PDB entry 9IQT | electron microscopy, 2.90 A resolution | chains B and C of the 5 polymer chains in the assembly

Chain B:
Protein: Guanine nucleotide-binding protein G(I)/G(S)/G(T) subunit beta-1
From: Homo sapiens
UniProt: P62873 (GBB1_HUMAN); residues 2-340 here = UniProt positions 2-340
Sequence (340 residues; each row starts with the number of its first residue):
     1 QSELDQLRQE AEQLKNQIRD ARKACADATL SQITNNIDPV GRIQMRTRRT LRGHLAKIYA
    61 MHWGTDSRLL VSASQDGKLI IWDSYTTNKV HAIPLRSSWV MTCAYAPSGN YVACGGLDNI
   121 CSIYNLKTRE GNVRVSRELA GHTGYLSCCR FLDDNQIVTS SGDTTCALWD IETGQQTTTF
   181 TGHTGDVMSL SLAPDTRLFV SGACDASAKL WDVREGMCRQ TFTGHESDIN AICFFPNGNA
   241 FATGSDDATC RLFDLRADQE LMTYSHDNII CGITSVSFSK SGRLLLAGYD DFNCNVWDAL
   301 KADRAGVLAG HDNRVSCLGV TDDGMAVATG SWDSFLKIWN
Differences from the reference sequence: expression tag (1)
Curated features (UniProtKB/Swiss-Prot):
  - modified residue: S2 (N-acetylserine), H266 (Phosphohistidine)

Chain C:
Protein: Guanine nucleotide-binding protein G(I)/G(S)/G(O) subunit gamma-2
From: Homo sapiens
UniProt: P59768 (GBG2_HUMAN); numbering as in UniProt (aligned over 6-66)
Sequence (61 residues; numbered 6 to 66; the number before each row is that of its first residue):
     6 TASIAQARKL VEQLKMEANI DRIKVSKAAA DLMAYCEAHA KEDPLLTPVP ASENPFREKK
    66 F

How chain B and chain C interact:
Residue-residue contacts - 108 pairs, chain B then chain C:
  Q1(B) - T6(C)
  E3(B) - I9(C)
  L4(B) - I9(C)  hydrophobic
  L7(B) - I9(C)  hydrophobic
  L7(B) - A12(C)
  L7(B) - R13(C)
  L7(B) - V16(C)
  E10(B) - V16(C)
  E10(B) - K20(C)
  A11(B) - V16(C)  hydrophobic
  A11(B) - L19(C)
  L14(B) - V16(C)
  L14(B) - L19(C)
  L14(B) - K20(C)
  K15(B) - L19(C)
  Q17(B) - A23(C)
  I18(B) - L19(C)
  I18(B) - E22(C)
  I18(B) - A23(C)  hydrophobic
  I18(B) - R27(C)
  A21(B) - R27(C)
  C25(B) - R27(C)
  C25(B) - K29(C)
  C25(B) - V30(C)  hydrogen bond (backbone-backbone)
  A26(B) - V30(C)  hydrophobic
  D27(B) - K29(C)
  D27(B) - V30(C)
  D27(B) - S31(C)
  A28(B) - V30(C)
  L30(B) - A34(C)  hydrophobic
  I33(B) - S31(C)
  I33(B) - A34(C)  hydrophobic
  T34(B) - M38(C)
  I37(B) - M38(C)  hydrophobic
  I37(B) - E42(C)
  I43(B) - L50(C)
  I43(B) - L51(C)  hydrophobic
  M45(B) - L50(C)  hydrophobic
  R48(B) - N59(C)
  R48(B) - F61(C)  hydrogen bond (side chain-backbone)
  R48(B) - R62(C)
  R49(B) - F61(C)
  R49(B) - R62(C)  hydrogen bond (side chain-backbone)
  R49(B) - K64(C)
  S84(B) - F61(C)
  Y85(B) - P60(C)
  Y85(B) - F61(C)  hydrophobic
  T86(B) - K64(C)  hydrogen bond (backbone-side chain)
  T87(B) - K64(C)
  M217(B) - M21(C)  hydrophobic
  C218(B) - Q18(C)  hydrogen bond (backbone-side chain)
  C218(B) - M21(C)
  R219(B) - E22(C)
  Q220(B) - I25(C)
  T221(B) - E22(C)
  F235(B) - L37(C)  hydrophobic
  F235(B) - Y40(C)  hydrophobic
  F235(B) - C41(C)  hydrophobic
  P236(B) - Y40(C)  hydrogen bond (backbone-side chain)
  N237(B) - D36(C)
  N237(B) - Y40(C)
  A240(B) - L37(C)  hydrophobic
  L252(B) - L37(C)  hydrophobic
  D254(B) - A33(C)
  D254(B) - L37(C)
  R256(B) - R27(C)
  R256(B) - I28(C)  hydrogen bond (backbone-backbone)
  R256(B) - D36(C)  salt bridge
  A257(B) - R27(C)
  A257(B) - I28(C)
  D258(B) - E22(C)
  D258(B) - I25(C)
  D258(B) - R27(C)  salt bridge
  Q259(B) - V30(C)
  L261(B) - V30(C)  hydrophobic
  L261(B) - L37(C)  hydrophobic
  S279(B) - D48(C)  hydrogen bond
  S279(B) - L50(C)
  K280(B) - Y40(C)
  K280(B) - E47(C)
  K280(B) - D48(C)
  S281(B) - Y40(C)
  S281(B) - C41(C)
  S281(B) - H44(C)  hydrogen bond (side chain-backbone)
  S281(B) - A45(C)
  S281(B) - E47(C)
  S281(B) - D48(C)  hydrogen bond
  G282(B) - C41(C)
  R283(B) - C41(C)
  R283(B) - L51(C)
  L284(B) - L50(C)  hydrophobic
  L300(B) - M38(C)  hydrophobic
  L300(B) - C41(C)  hydrophobic
  V320(B) - L50(C)  hydrophobic
  D323(B) - P49(C)
  G324(B) - P49(C)
  G324(B) - L50(C)
  M325(B) - P49(C)  hydrophobic
  M325(B) - L50(C)
  M325(B) - N59(C)
  M325(B) - P60(C)
  M325(B) - F61(C)  hydrophobic
  A326(B) - F61(C)  hydrophobic
  V327(B) - L50(C)  hydrophobic
  I338(B) - F61(C)  hydrophobic
  N340(B) - P49(C)
  N340(B) - N59(C)  hydrogen bond
  N340(B) - F61(C)
Other interface residues (no listed pair), chain B (64 interface residues in all): R22, A24, V40, W63, S67, L286
Other interface residues (no listed pair), chain C (42 interface residues in all): S8, L15, D26, E58, E63

Overview:
The interface between chain B and chain C involves 64 residues on one side and 42 on the other; the contacts
include 11 hydrogen bonds and 2 salt bridges. Among the polar pairs are R256(B)-D36(C), D258(B)-R27(C) and
R48(B)-F61(C).
Here chain B is Guanine nucleotide-binding protein G(I)/G(S)/G(T) subunit beta-1 and chain C is Guanine
nucleotide-binding protein G(I)/G(S)/G(O) subunit gamma-2, both from Homo sapiens. Entry 9IQT (structure of
niacin-HCA2-Gi) was determined by electron microscopy.
